7CXI - chains A and B; structure by X-ray diffraction, 2.30 A resolution.

[Chain A]
Protein: Peroxisome proliferator-activated receptor gamma
Organism: Homo sapiens
Reference sequence: P37231 (PPARG_HUMAN); residues 195-477 here correspond to UniProt positions 223-505 (UniProt number = residue number + 28)
Sequence (283 residues; each row starts with the number of its first residue):
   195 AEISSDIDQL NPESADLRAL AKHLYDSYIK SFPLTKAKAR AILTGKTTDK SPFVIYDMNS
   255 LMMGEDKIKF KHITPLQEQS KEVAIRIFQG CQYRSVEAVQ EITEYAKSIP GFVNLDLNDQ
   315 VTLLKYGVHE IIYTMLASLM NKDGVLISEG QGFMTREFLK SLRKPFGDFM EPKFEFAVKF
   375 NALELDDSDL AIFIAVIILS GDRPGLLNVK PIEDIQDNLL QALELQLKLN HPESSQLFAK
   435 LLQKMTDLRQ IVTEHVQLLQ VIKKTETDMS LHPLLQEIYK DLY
Not modelled in the structure: 195-206, 265-274
Construct notes: engineered mutation Tyr287 (Phe315 in P37231)
Swiss-Prot annotation at these positions:
  - motif: Pro467 to Asp475 (9aaTAD)
  - binding site (rosiglitazone): Gln286, Arg288, Ser289, His323, His449, Tyr473
  - cross-link: Lys224 (Glycyl lysine isopeptide (Lys-Gly) (interchain with G-Cter in ubiquitin))

[Chain B]
Protein: 16-mer peptide from Nuclear receptor coactivator 1
Notes: EC 2.3.1.48
Reference sequence: Q15788 (NCOA1_HUMAN); residue numbers follow UniProt; this construct covers 685-700
Sequence (16 residues; numbered 685 to 700; the number before each row is that of its first residue):
   685 ERHKILHRLL QEGSPS
Not modelled in the structure: 685, 697-700
Swiss-Prot annotation at these positions:
  - motif: Leu690 to Leu694 (LXXLL motif 4)
  - modified residue: Ser698 (Phosphoserine)
  - mutagenesis: Leu693 to Leu694 (Slightly affects interactions with steroid receptors. Abolishes interactions with steroid receptors; when associated with A-636; A-637; A-752 and A-753)

[Interface between chain A and chain B]
Contacting residue pairs (24; chain A residue first):
  Gln294(A) - Leu693(B)
  Thr297(A) - Leu693(B)
  Glu298(A) - Leu693(B)
  Glu298(A) - Glu696(B)
  Lys301(A) - Leu693(B)  hydrogen bond (side chain-backbone)
  Lys301(A) - Leu694(B)
  Lys301(A) - Glu696(B)  salt bridge
  Phe306(A) - Leu694(B)  hydrophobic
  Leu311(A) - His691(B)
  Gln314(A) - Leu694(B)
  Val315(A) - His687(B)
  Val315(A) - His691(B)
  Val315(A) - Leu694(B)  hydrophobic
  Leu318(A) - Leu694(B)  hydrophobic
  Lys319(A) - His687(B)  hydrogen bond
  Pro467(A) - Ile689(B)  hydrophobic
  Leu468(A) - Ile689(B)  hydrophobic
  Leu468(A) - Leu693(B)  hydrophobic
  Glu471(A) - His687(B)  hydrogen bond (backbone-side chain)
  Glu471(A) - Lys688(B)  hydrogen bond (side chain-backbone)
  Glu471(A) - Ile689(B)  hydrogen bond (side chain-backbone)
  Glu471(A) - Leu690(B)  hydrogen bond (side chain-backbone)
  Ile472(A) - Leu690(B)  hydrophobic
  Lys474(A) - Arg686(B)
Interface residues without a listed pair, chain A (17 interface residues in all): Val293, Gln470
Interface residues without a listed pair, chain B (10 interface residues in all): Gln695

[Overview]
The interface between chain A and chain B involves 17 residues on one side and 10 on the other, with 6
hydrogen bonds and 1 salt bridge. Polar contacts include Lys301(A)-Glu696(B), Lys301(A)-Leu693(B) and
Lys319(A)-His687(B).
Here chain A is Peroxisome proliferator-activated receptor gamma (Homo sapiens) and chain B is a 16-mer
peptide from Nuclear receptor coactivator 1. Entry 7CXI (The ligand-free structure of human PPARgamma LBD
F287Y mutant in the presence of the SRC-1 coactivator ...) was determined by X-ray diffraction.
